Entry 9EY0 (electron microscopy, 2.78 A resolution); this record covers chains C and T of the 7 polymer chains in the assembly.

[Chain C]
Molecule: 3-hydroxyacyl-CoA dehydrogenase type-2
Organism: Homo sapiens
Notes: EC 1.1.1.35, 1.1.1.62, 1.1.1.239, 1.1.1.178, 1.1.1.53, 1.1.1.159
UniProtKB: Q99714 (HCD2_HUMAN); residue numbers follow UniProt; this construct covers 1-261
Chain sequence (261 residues; row label = number of the first residue in the row):
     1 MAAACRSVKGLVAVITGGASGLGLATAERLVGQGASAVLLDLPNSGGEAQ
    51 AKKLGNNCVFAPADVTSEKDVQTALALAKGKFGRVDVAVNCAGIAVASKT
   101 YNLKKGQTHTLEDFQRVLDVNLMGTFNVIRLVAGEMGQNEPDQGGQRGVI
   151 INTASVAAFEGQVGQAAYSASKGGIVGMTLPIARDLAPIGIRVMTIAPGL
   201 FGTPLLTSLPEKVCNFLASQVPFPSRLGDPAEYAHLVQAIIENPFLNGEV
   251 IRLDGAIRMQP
Unresolved in the structure: 1-6
Swiss-Prot annotation at these positions:
  - active site: Tyr168 (Proton acceptor)
  - binding site (NAD(+)): Ser20, Leu22, Asp41, Asp64, Val65, Cys91, Tyr168, Lys172, Phe201, Thr203
  - binding site (substrate): Ser155
  - modified residue: Ala2 (N-acetylalanine), Lys53 (N6-acetyllysine), Lys69 (N6-acetyllysine), Lys99 (N6-acetyllysine), Lys105 (N6-acetyllysine), Lys212 (N6-acetyllysine)
  - natural variant: Val12 (V12L: In HSD10MD), Val65 (V65A: In HSD10MD; uncertain significance), Asp86 (D86G: In HSD10MD), Leu122 (L122V: In HSD10MD), Arg130 (R130C: In HSD10MD), Gln165 (Q165H: In HSD10MD), Val176 (V176M: In HSD10MD), Pro210 (P210S: In HSD10MD), Lys212 (K212E: In HSD10MD), Arg226 (R226Q: In HSD10MD), Asn247 (N247S: In HSD10MD), Glu249 (E249Q: In HSD10MD)
  - mutagenesis: Ser20 (S20F: Decreased dehydrogenase activity. Does not affect mitochondrial tRNA 5'-end processing. Does not affect tRNA methylation), Lys172 (K172A: Abolishes dehydrogenase activity. Does not affect mitochondrial tRNA 5'-end processing. Does not affect tRNA methylation. Does not affect homotetramerization)

[Chain T]
Molecule: mt-tRNA-His
Sequence (71 nucleotides; numbered 2 to 72; the number before each row is that of its first residue):
     2 UAAAUAUAGUUUAACCAAAACAUCAGAUUGUGAAUCUGACAACAGAGGCU
    52 UACGACCCCUUAUUUACCCCA
Unresolved in the structure: 16-18, 70-72
Covalent attachments: guanosine-5'-triphosphate (GTP) linked to U2

[How chain C and chain T interact]
Pairs across the interface (12):
  Ala97(C) with G31(T), hydrogen bond to the base; U32(T), base contact
  Ser98(C) with G31(T), hydrogen bond to the base
  Lys99(C) with U29(T), hydrogen bond to the sugar; U30(T), salt bridge to the phosphate; G31(T), hydrogen bond to the base
  Asn102(C) with U29(T), sugar contact; U30(T), phosphate contact
  Lys104(C) with U29(T), salt bridge to the phosphate
  Lys105(C) with U30(T), salt bridge to the phosphate
  Gln107(C) with G31(T), base contact
  Lys212(C) with A35(T), salt bridge to the phosphate
Interface residues without a listed pair, chain C (9 interface residues in all): Val163

[Summary]
Chain C and chain T form an interface of 9 and 5 residues respectively; the contacts include 4 hydrogen bonds
and 4 salt bridges. Polar contacts include Ala97(C)-G31(T), Ser98(C)-G31(T) and Lys99(C)-G31(T). Covalently
linked GTP: at U2(T).
Here chain C is 3-hydroxyacyl-CoA dehydrogenase type-2 (Homo sapiens) and chain T is mt-tRNA-His. Entry 9EY0
(Human mitochondrial RNase Z with tRNA-His) was determined by electron microscopy (same publication as 9GCH).
